1NNJ - chains D and A of the 3 polymer chains in the assembly; structure by X-ray diffraction, 1.90 A resolution.

[Chain D]
Molecule: 14-nt DNA strand
Sequence (14 nucleotides; row label = number of the first residue in the row):
     1 CTCTTTXTTT CTCG
Modified residues: PDI (phosphoric acid mono-(3-hydroxy-propyl) ester) at position 7

[Chain A]
Molecule: Formamidopyrimidine-DNA glycosylase
Organism: Lactococcus lactis
Notes: EC 3.2.2.23
UniProtKB: P42371 (FPG_LACLC); aligned to UniProt positions 2-272 over residues 1-271 (the alignment contains insertions or deletions, so no single offset holds)
Chain sequence (271 residues; each row starts with the number of its first residue):
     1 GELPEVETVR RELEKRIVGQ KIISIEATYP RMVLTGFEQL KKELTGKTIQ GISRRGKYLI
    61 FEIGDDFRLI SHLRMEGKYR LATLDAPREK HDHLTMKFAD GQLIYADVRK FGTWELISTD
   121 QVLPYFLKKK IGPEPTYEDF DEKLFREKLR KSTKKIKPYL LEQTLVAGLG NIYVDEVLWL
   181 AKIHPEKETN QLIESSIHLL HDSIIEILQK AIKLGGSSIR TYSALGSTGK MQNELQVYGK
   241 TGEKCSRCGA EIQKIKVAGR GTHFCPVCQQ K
Disordered / not traced: 220-223
Construct notes: engineered mutation Gly-1 (Pro2 in P42371)
Curated features (UniProtKB/Swiss-Prot):
  - region: Lys-57 to Met-75 (DNA-binding)
  - active site (Proton donor): Glu-2, Lys-57
  - binding site (DNA): His-91, Arg-109
Metal / ion sites: Zn2+: Cys-245, Cys-248, Cys-265, Cys-268
What the authors report for this chain:
  - binding site for the 14-nt DNA strand (chain D): Met-75
  - binding site for the 14-nt DNA strand: Arg-109, Phe-111
  - conformationally variable residues: Gly-1
  - catalytic residues: Glu-2 (proposed by the authors, not directly observed)

[Interface between chain D and chain A]
Residue-residue contacts - 27 pairs, chain D then chain A:
  DT5(D) / Lys-254(A)  phosphate contact
  DT5(D) / Lys-256(A)  salt bridge to the phosphate
  DT6(D) / Met-75(A)  sugar contact
  DT6(D) / Arg-109(A)  base contact
  DT6(D) / Tyr-238(A)  phosphate contact
  DT6(D) / Lys-254(A)  salt bridge to the phosphate
  DT6(D) / Gly-261(A)  phosphate contact
  PDI_7(D) / Gly-1(A)
  PDI_7(D) / Glu-2(A)
  PDI_7(D) / Met-75(A)
  PDI_7(D) / Asn-171(A)
  PDI_7(D) / Ile-172(A)
  PDI_7(D) / Tyr-238(A)
  PDI_7(D) / Arg-260(A)
  DT8(D) / Glu-2(A)  phosphate contact
  DT8(D) / Lys-57(A)  salt bridge to the phosphate
  DT8(D) / His-72(A)  hydrogen bond to the phosphate
  DT8(D) / Arg-74(A)  hydrogen bond to the base
  DT8(D) / Met-75(A)  base contact
  DT8(D) / Gly-170(A)  phosphate contact
  DT8(D) / Asn-171(A)  hydrogen bond to the phosphate
  DT8(D) / Arg-260(A)  salt bridge to the phosphate
  DT9(D) / Lys-57(A)  salt bridge to the phosphate
  DT9(D) / His-72(A)  salt bridge to the phosphate
  DT9(D) / Arg-74(A)  hydrogen bond to the sugar
  DT9(D) / Gln-163(A)  phosphate contact
  DT10(D) / Lys-129(A)  salt bridge to the phosphate
Other interface residues (no listed pair), chain A (20 interface residues in all): Tyr-58, Phe-111, Leu-169

[Summary]
6 residues of chain D face 20 of chain A across their interface; the contacts include 4 hydrogen bonds and 7
salt bridges. Among the polar pairs are DT8(D)/Arg-74(A), DT9(D)/Arg-74(A) and DT8(D)/His-72(A). From the
paper: the catalytic residue Glu-2(A); a binding site for the 14-nt DNA strand at Arg-109(A) and Phe-111(A).
Chain D is a 14-nt DNA strand and chain A is Formamidopyrimidine-DNA glycosylase (Lactococcus lactis); the
structure, Crystal structure Complex between the Lactococcus lactis Fpg and an abasic site containing DNA, was
determined by X-ray diffraction (same publication as 1PJI, 1PM5 and 1PJJ).
